Entry 7EIZ (electron microscopy, 3.78 A resolution); this record covers chains A and F of the 11 polymer chains in the assembly.

# Chain A
Name: RNA-directed RNA polymerase
Source organism: Severe acute respiratory syndrome coronavirus 2
Notes: EC 2.7.7.48
Reference sequence: P0DTD1 (R1AB_SARS2); residues 1-929 here correspond to UniProt positions 4393-5321 (UniProt number = residue number + 4392)
Chain sequence (929 residues; each row starts with the number of its first residue):
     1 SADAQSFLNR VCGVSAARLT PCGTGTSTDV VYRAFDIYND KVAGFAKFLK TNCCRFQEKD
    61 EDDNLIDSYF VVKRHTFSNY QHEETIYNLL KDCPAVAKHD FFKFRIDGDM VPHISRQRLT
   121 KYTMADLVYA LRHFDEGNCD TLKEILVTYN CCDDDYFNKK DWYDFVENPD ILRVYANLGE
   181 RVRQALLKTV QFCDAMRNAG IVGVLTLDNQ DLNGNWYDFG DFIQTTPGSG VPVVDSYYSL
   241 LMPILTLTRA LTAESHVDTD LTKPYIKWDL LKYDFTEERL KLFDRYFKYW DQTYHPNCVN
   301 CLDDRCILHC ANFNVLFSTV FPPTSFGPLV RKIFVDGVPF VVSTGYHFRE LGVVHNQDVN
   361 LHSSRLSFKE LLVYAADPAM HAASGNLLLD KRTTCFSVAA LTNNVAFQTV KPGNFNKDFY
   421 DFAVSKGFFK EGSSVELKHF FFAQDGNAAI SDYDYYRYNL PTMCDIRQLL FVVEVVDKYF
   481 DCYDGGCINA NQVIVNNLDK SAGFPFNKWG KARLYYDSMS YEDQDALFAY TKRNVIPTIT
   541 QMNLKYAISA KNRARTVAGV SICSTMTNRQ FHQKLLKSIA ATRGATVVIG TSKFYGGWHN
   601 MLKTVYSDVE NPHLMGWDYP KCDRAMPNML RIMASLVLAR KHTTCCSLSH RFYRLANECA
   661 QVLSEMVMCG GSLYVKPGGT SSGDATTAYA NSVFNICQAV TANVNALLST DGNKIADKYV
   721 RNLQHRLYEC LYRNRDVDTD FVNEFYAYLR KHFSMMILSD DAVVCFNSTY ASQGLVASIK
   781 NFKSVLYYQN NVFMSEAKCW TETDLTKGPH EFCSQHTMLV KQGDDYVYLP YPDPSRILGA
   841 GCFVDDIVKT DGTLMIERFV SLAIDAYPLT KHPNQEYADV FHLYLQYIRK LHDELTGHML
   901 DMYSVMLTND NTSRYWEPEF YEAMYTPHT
Unresolved in the structure: 1-3
UniProt features mapped onto this chain:
  - region: Lys545 to Arg555 (Interaction with RMP Remdesivir), Thr582 to Pro620 (RdRp Palm N-ter)
  - active site: Ser759, Asp760, Asp761
  - binding site (Mn(2+)): Asn209, Asp218
  - binding site (Zn(2+)): His295, Cys301, Cys306, Cys310, Cys487, His642, Cys645, Cys646
Ion coordination: Zn2+ site 1: His295, Cys301, Cys306, Cys310; Zn2+ site 2: Cys487, His642, Cys645, Cys646

# Chain F
Name: Helicase
Source organism: Severe acute respiratory syndrome coronavirus 2
Reference sequence: P0DTD1 (R1AB_SARS2); residues 1-601 here correspond to UniProt positions 5325-5925 (UniProt number = residue number + 5324)
Chain sequence (601 residues; each row starts with the number of its first residue):
     1 AVGACVLCNS QTSLRCGACI RRPFLCCKCC YDHVISTSHK LVLSVNPYVC NAPGCDVTDV
    61 TQLYLGGMSY YCKSHKPPIS FPLCANGQVF GLYKNTCVGS DNVTDFNAIA TCDWTNAGDY
   121 ILANTCTERL KLFAAETLKA TEETFKLSYG IATVREVLSD RELHLSWEVG KPRPPLNRNY
   181 VFTGYRVTKN SKVQIGEYTF EKGDYGDAVV YRGTTTYKLN VGDYFVLTSH TVMPLSAPTL
   241 VPQEHYVRIT GLYPTLNISD EFSSNVANYQ KVGMQKYSTL QGPPGTGKSH FAIGLALYYP
   301 SARIVYTACS HAAVDALCEK ALKYLPIDKC SRIIPARARV ECFDKFKVNS TLEQYVFCTV
   361 NALPETTADI VVFDEISMAT NYDLSVVNAR LRAKHYVYIG DPAQLPAPRT LLTKGTLEPE
   421 YFNSVCRLMK TIGPDMFLGT CRRCPAEIVD TVSALVYDNK LKAHKDKSAQ CFKMFYKGVI
   481 THDVSSAINR PQIGVVREFL TRNPAWRKAV FISPYNSQNA VASKILGLPT QTVDSSQGSE
   541 YDYVIFTQTT ETAHSCNVNR FNVAITRAKV GILCIMSDRD LYDKLQFTSL EIPRRNVATL
   601 Q
Unresolved in the structure: 591-601
UniProt features mapped onto this chain:
  - binding site (Zn(2+)): Cys5, Cys8, Cys16, Cys19, Cys26, Cys29, His33, His39, Cys50, Cys55, Cys72, His75
  - binding site (a ribonucleoside 5'-triphosphate): Gly282 to Ser289
  - site: Gln601 (Cleavage)
Ion coordination: Zn2+ site 1: Cys16, Cys19, His33, His39; Zn2+ site 2: Cys26, Cys29; Zn2+ site 3: Cys50, Cys55, Cys72, His75

# How chain A and chain F interact
Contacting residue pairs (7; chain A residue first):
  Met902(A) with Thr96(F), hydrogen bond (backbone-side chain)
  Tyr903(A) with Leu92(F), hydrophobic; Tyr93(F), hydrophobic; Asn95(F); Thr96(F)
  Ser904(A) with Asn95(F), hydrogen bond
  Val905(A) with Asn95(F)

# Overview
The chain A/chain F interface involves 4 residues from each chain; the contacts include 2 hydrogen bonds.
Among the polar pairs are Met902(A)-Thr96(F) and Ser904(A)-Asn95(F).
Chain A is RNA-directed RNA polymerase and chain F is Helicase, both from Severe acute respiratory syndrome
coronavirus 2; the structure, Coupling of N7-methyltransferase and 3'-5' exoribonuclease with SARS-CoV-2
polymerase reveals mechanisms for capping and proofreading, was determined by electron microscopy together
with 7EGQ from the same study.
